1ZQJ - chains P and A of the 3 polymer chains in the assembly; structure by X-ray diffraction, 3.30 A resolution.

== Chain P ==
Molecule: 7-nt DNA strand
Sequence (7 nucleotides; each row starts with the number of its first residue):
     1 TCTAATG
Metal / ion sites: Ca2+: DT6 (shared with Thr101(A), Val103(A), Ile106(A) of chain A)

== Chain A ==
Name: Protein (DNA polymerase beta (e.c.2.7.7.7))
Organism: Homo sapiens
Reference sequence: P06746 (DPOB_HUMAN); residues 2-335 here correspond to UniProt positions 1-334 (UniProt number = residue number - 1)
Sequence (335 residues; numbered 1 to 335; the number before each row is that of its first residue):
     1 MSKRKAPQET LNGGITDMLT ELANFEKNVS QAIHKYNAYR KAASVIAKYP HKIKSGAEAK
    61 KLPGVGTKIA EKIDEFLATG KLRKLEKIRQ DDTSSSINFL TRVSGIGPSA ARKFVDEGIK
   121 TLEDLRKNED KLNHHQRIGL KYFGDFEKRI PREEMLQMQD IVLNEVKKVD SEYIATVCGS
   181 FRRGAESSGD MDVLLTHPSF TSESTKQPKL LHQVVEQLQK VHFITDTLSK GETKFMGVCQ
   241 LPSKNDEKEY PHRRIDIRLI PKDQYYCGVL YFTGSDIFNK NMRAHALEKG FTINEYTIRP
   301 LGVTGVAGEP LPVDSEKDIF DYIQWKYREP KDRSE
Unresolved in the structure: 1-8
Curated features (UniProtKB/Swiss-Prot):
  - binding site (K(+)): Lys61
  - binding site (Na(+)): Lys61
Metal / ion sites: Ca2+ site 1 near Leu62 (its only coordinating residue here); Ca2+ site 2: Thr101, Val103, Ile106 (shared with DT6(P) of chain P)

== How chain P and chain A interact ==
Residue-residue contacts (14; chain P residue first):
  DA4(P) - Ser109(A)  phosphate contact
  DA5(P) - Gly105(A)  phosphate contact
  DA5(P) - Ile106(A)  phosphate contact
  DA5(P) - Gly107(A)  hydrogen bond to the phosphate
  DA5(P) - Pro108(A)  phosphate contact
  DA5(P) - Ser109(A)  hydrogen bond to the phosphate
  DA5(P) - Ala110(A)  hydrogen bond to the phosphate
  DT6(P) - Val103(A)  phosphate contact
  DT6(P) - Ser104(A)  phosphate contact
  DT6(P) - Gly105(A)  hydrogen bond to the phosphate
  DT6(P) - Ile106(A)  hydrogen bond to the phosphate
  DT6(P) - Gly107(A)  phosphate contact
  DG7(P) - Arg254(A)  salt bridge to the phosphate
  DG7(P) - Arg258(A)  hydrogen bond to the phosphate
Interface residues without a listed pair, chain A (14 interface residues in all): Asp190, Asp192, Met236, Asp256

== In short ==
4 residues of chain P face 14 of chain A across their interface, with 6 hydrogen bonds and 1 salt bridge.
Polar pairs include DA5(P)-Gly107(A), DA5(P)-Ser109(A) and DA5(P)-Ala110(A). Curated annotation (UniProt)
lists K+-binding residue Lys61(A) and Na+-binding residue Lys61(A) on chain A.
Chain P is a 7-nt DNA strand and chain A is Protein (DNA polymerase beta (e.c.2.7.7.7)) (Homo sapiens); the
structure, DNA polymerase beta (pol B) (e.c.2.7.7.7) complexed with seven base pairs of DNA; soaked in the
..., was determined by X-ray diffraction together with 1ZQA, 1ZQB, 1ZQC, 1ZQD, 1ZQE, 1ZQG and 28 further
entries from the same study.
